1DE9 - chains Z and A of the 4 polymer chains in the assembly; structure by X-ray diffraction, 3.00 A resolution.

Chain Z:
Molecule: 9-nt DNA strand
Sequence (9 nucleotides; each row starts with the number of its first residue):
    13 GATCGGTAG

Chain A:
Protein: Major apurinic/apyrimidinic endonuclease
From: Homo sapiens
Notes: EC 4.2.99.18; fragment: ape1
UniProt: P27695 (APEX1_HUMAN); residues 43-318 here correspond to UniProt positions 42-317 (UniProt number = residue number - 1)
Chain sequence (276 residues; each row starts with the number of its first residue):
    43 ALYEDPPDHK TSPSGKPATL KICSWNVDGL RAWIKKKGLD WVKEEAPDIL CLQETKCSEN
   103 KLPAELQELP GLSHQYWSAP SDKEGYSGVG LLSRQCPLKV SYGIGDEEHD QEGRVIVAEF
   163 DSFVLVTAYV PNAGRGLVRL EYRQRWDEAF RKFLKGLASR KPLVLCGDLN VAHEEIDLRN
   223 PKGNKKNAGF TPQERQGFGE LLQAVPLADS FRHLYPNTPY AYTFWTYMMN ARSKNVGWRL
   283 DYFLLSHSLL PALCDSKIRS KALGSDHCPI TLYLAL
Metal / ion sites: Mn2+: Glu96 (shared with 1 residue of chain X; 1 residue of chain Y)

Interface between chain Z and chain A:
Pairs across the interface - 17 pairs, chain Z then chain A:
  DG17(Z) - Arg177(A)  base contact
  DG17(Z) - Met270(A)  phosphate contact
  DG17(Z) - Met271(A)  sugar contact
  DG18(Z) - Arg177(A)  base contact
  DG18(Z) - Tyr269(A)  sugar contact
  DG18(Z) - Met270(A)  phosphate contact
  DG18(Z) - Met271(A)  hydrogen bond to the phosphate
  DA20(Z) - Asp70(A)  sugar contact
  DA20(Z) - Gly71(A)  phosphate contact
  DA20(Z) - Ala74(A)  sugar contact
  DA20(Z) - Lys98(A)  base contact
  DG21(Z) - Gly71(A)  phosphate contact
  DG21(Z) - Leu72(A)  phosphate contact
  DG21(Z) - Arg73(A)  salt bridge to the phosphate
  DG21(Z) - Ala74(A)  hydrogen bond to the phosphate
  DG21(Z) - Glu101(A)  phosphate contact
  DG21(Z) - Gly127(A)  phosphate contact
Also at the interface, not in a pair above, chain Z (5 interface residues in all): DT19
Also at the interface, not in a pair above, chain A (14 interface residues in all): Glu126, Asn272

In short:
Chain Z and chain A form an interface of 5 and 14 residues respectively, with 2 hydrogen bonds and 1 salt
bridge. Polar contacts include DG18(Z)-Met271(A), DG21(Z)-Ala74(A) and DG21(Z)-Arg73(A).
Here chain Z is a 9-nt DNA strand and chain A is Major apurinic/apyrimidinic endonuclease (Homo sapiens).
Entry 1DE9 (Human APE1 endonuclease with bound abasic DNA and MN2+ ion) was determined by X-ray diffraction,
deposited together with 1DE8 and 1DEW.
